Entry 8YD8 (X-ray diffraction, 3.11 A resolution); this record covers chains K and A of the 10 polymer chains in the assembly.

# Chain K
Protein: CASP8 and FADD-like apoptosis regulator subunit p43
Source organism: Homo sapiens
Reference sequence: O15519 (CFLAR_HUMAN); residues 1-181 here = UniProt positions 1-181
Amino-acid sequence (181 residues; row label = number of the first residue in the row):
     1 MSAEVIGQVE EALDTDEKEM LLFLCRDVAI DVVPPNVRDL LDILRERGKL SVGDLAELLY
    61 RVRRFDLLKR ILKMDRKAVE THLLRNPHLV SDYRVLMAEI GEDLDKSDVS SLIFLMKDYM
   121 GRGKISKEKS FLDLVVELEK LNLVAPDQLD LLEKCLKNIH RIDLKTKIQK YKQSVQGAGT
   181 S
Disordered / not traced: 176-181
Differences from the reference sequence: engineered mutation Gly7 (His in O15519)

# Chain A
Protein: Caspase-8
Source organism: Homo sapiens
Notes: EC 3.4.22.61
Reference sequence: Q14790 (CASP8_HUMAN); residues 1-185 here = UniProt positions 1-185
Amino-acid sequence (185 residues; row label = number of the first residue in the row):
     1 MDFSRNLYDI GEQLDSEDLA SLKFLSLDYI PQRKQEPIKD ALMLFQRLQE KRMLEESNLS
    61 FLKELLFRIN RLDLLITYLN TRKEEMEREL QTPGRAQISA YRVMLYQISE EVSRSELRSF
   121 KGGLQEEISK CKLDDDMNLL DIFIEMEKRV ILGEGKLDIL KRVCAQINKS LLKIINDYEE
   181 FSKER
Disordered / not traced: 1, 183-185
Differences from the reference sequence: engineered mutation Gly122 (Phe in Q14790), Gly123 (Leu in Q14790)
UniProt features mapped onto this chain:
  - mutagenesis: Asp73 (D73A: Abolishes binding to FLASH. Induces NF-kappa-B activation)

# How chain K and chain A interact
Residue-residue contacts (10):
  Glu11(K) - Ser129(A)
  Glu11(K) - Lys130(A)  hydrogen bond (backbone-backbone)
  Glu11(K) - Cys131(A)  hydrogen bond (backbone-backbone)
  Ala12(K) - Lys130(A)
  Leu13(K) - Cys131(A)
  Asp14(K) - Lys130(A)  salt bridge
  Thr15(K) - Asp134(A)
  Glu17(K) - Lys130(A)  salt bridge
  Lys18(K) - Cys131(A)  hydrogen bond
  Arg64(K) - Lys130(A)
Also at the interface, not in a pair above, chain K (9 interface residues in all): Glu10

# In short
Chain K and chain A form an interface of 9 and 4 residues respectively, with 3 hydrogen bonds and 2 salt
bridges. Among the polar pairs are Asp14(K)-Lys130(A), Glu17(K)-Lys130(A) and Lys18(K)-Cys131(A). UniProt
lists one mutagenesis site on chain A.
Chain K is CASP8 and FADD-like apoptosis regulator subunit p43 and chain A is Caspase-8, both from Homo
sapiens; the structure, Structure of FADD/Caspase-8/cFLIP death effector domain assembly, was determined by
X-ray diffraction, deposited together with 8YBX and 8YD7.
